PDB entry 8JND | electron microscopy, 3.66 A resolution | chains C and I of the 19 polymer chains in the assembly

== Chain C ==
Molecule: Histone H2A type 1-B/E
Source organism: Homo sapiens
UniProt: P04908 (H2A1B_HUMAN); residues 0-129 here correspond to UniProt positions 1-130 (UniProt number = residue number + 1)
Chain sequence (133 residues; row label = number of the first residue in the row; numbers below 1 keep their minus sign (Gly-3 is residue -3)):
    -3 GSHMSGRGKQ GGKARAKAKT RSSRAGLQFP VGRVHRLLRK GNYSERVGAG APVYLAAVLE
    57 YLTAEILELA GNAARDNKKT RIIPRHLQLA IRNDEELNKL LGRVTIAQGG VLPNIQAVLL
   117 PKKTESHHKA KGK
Unresolved in the structure: -3 to 10, 119-129
Construct notes: expression tag (-3 to -1)
Curated features (UniProtKB/Swiss-Prot):
  - modified residue: Ser1 (N-acetylserine), Arg3 (Citrulline), Lys5 (N6-(2-hydroxyisobutyryl)lysine), Lys9 (N6-(2-hydroxyisobutyryl)lysine), Lys13 (N6-(beta-hydroxybutyryl)lysine), Lys36 (N6-(2-hydroxyisobutyryl)lysine), Lys74 (N6-(2-hydroxyisobutyryl)lysine), Lys75 (N6-(2-hydroxyisobutyryl)lysine), Lys95 (N6-(2-hydroxyisobutyryl)lysine), Gln104 (N5-methylglutamine), Lys118 (N6-(2-hydroxyisobutyryl)lysine), Lys119 (N6-crotonyllysine), Thr120 (Phosphothreonine), Lys125 (N6-crotonyllysine)
  - cross-link (Glycyl lysine isopeptide (Lys-Gly)): Lys13 (interchain with G-Cter in ubiquitin), Lys15 (interchain with G-Cter in ubiquitin), Lys119 (interchain with G-Cter in ubiquitin)

== Chain I ==
Molecule: 156-nt DNA strand
Source organism: synthetic construct
Sequence (156 nucleotides; numbered 1 to 156; the number before each row is that of its first residue):
     1 ATCAGAATCC CGGTGCCGAG GCCGCTCAAT TGGTCGTAGA CAGCTCTAGC ACCGCTTAAA
    61 CGCACGTACG CGCTGTCCCC CGCGTTTTAA CCGCCAAGGG GATTACACCC AAGACACCAG
   121 GCACGAGACA GAAAAAAACA ACGAAAACGG CCACCA

== Interface between chain C and chain I ==
Residue-residue contacts - 13 pairs, chain C then chain I:
  Arg11(C) - DA116(I)  hydrogen bond to the base
  Arg11(C) - DC117(I)  hydrogen bond to the sugar
  Arg29(C) - DC122(I)  salt bridge to the phosphate
  Arg42(C) - DA111(I)  hydrogen bond to the sugar
  Arg42(C) - DA112(I)  phosphate contact
  Val43(C) - DA111(I)  phosphate contact
  Val43(C) - DA112(I)  hydrogen bond to the phosphate
  Gly44(C) - DA111(I)  phosphate contact
  Ala45(C) - DA111(I)  hydrogen bond to the phosphate
  Thr76(C) - DA130(I)  hydrogen bond to the phosphate
  Thr76(C) - DG131(I)  hydrogen bond to the phosphate
  Arg77(C) - DA130(I)  sugar contact
  Arg77(C) - DG131(I)  hydrogen bond to the phosphate
Interface residues without a listed pair, chain C (10 interface residues in all): Glu41, Lys75
Interface residues without a listed pair, chain I (8 interface residues in all): DC118

== Overview ==
The interface between chain C and chain I involves 10 residues on one side and 8 on the other; the contacts
include 8 hydrogen bonds and 1 salt bridge. Among the polar pairs are Arg11(C)-DA116(I), Arg11(C)-DC117(I) and
Arg42(C)-DA111(I).
Chain C is Histone H2A type 1-B/E (Homo sapiens) and chain I is a 156-nt DNA strand (synthetic construct); the
structure, The cryo-EM structure of the nonameric RAD51 ring bound to the nucleosome with the linker DNA ...,
was determined by electron microscopy together with 8JNE, 8JNF, 8XBT, 8XBU and 8XBW from the same study.
